PDB entry 6RGL | electron microscopy, 5.40 A resolution (low resolution: residue-level contacts below are approximate; hydrogen-bond / salt-bridge calls are withheld) | chains C and D of the 4 polymer chains in the assembly

== Chain C ==
Molecule: Afp3
Source organism: Serratia entomophila
Reference sequence: Q6HAD6 (Q6HAD6_9GAMM); residues 1-451 here = UniProt positions 1-451
Amino-acid sequence (451 residues; each row starts with the number of its first residue):
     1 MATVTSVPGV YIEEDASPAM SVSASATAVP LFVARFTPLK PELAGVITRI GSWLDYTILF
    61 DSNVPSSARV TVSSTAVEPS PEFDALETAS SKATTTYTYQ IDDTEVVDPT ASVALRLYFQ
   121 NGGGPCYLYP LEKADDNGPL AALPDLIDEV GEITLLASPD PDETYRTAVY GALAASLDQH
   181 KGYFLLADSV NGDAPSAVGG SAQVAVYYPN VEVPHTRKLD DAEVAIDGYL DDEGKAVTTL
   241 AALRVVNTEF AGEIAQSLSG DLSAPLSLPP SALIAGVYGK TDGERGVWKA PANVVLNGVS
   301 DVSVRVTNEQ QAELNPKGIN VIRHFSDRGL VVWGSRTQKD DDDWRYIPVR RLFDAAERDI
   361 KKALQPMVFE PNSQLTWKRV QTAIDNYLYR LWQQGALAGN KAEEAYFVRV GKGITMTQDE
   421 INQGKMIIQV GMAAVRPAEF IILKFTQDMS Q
Disordered / not traced: 1-3, 66-108, 217-263, 449-451

== Chain D ==
Molecule: Afp4
Source organism: Serratia entomophila
Reference sequence: Q6HAD5 (Q6HAD5_9GAMM); residue numbers follow UniProt; this construct covers 1-417
Amino-acid sequence (417 residues; each row starts with the number of its first residue):
     1 MTMVLPGVSY NETLLTQASN DDPVTMPLFI GYTPPDTAIP VTVMQPVSVG SLTQANSLFG
    61 QRGTLAYSLR HFFENGGLQC YVLPLGPGKG EPAARLQELI AALQTPQMLE TLLADDKTGL
   121 VLVPELSELN EVSSTSLSAE GVDAAEVDAD ALWYQGWQVL LTLCRQAPQR FALLELPEDP
   181 ASAVTLTQQS FSADQCQRGA AWWPRLETSY QDESSAPVVL SPLPAVAAAI QRSAHDNGVW
   241 KAPANIALAK TRRPTQSILT SQALLDNQGV SCNLIRSFVG KGVRLWGCRT LLNEENTAWR
   301 YIQIRLLVSS VEHYLSKLAR AYLFEPNTAP TWMKLKGQVW TWLRQQWLAG AFFGTVEDEA
   361 FSLSIGLDET MTEDDIRHGK MILQVRLALL APAEFIAISL TLDLRDGTAS AQTGGQS
Disordered / not traced: 1, 36-39, 133-147, 407-417

== How chain C and chain D interact ==
Pairs across the interface (23; chain C residue first):
  S21(C) with D374(D)
  V22(C) with D374(D)
  S23(C) with D374(D); H378(D)
  L54(C) with P106(D)
  T57(C) with P106(D)
  F119(C) with Q166(D)
  Q120(C) with Q158(D); T162(D)
  V295(C) with S190(D); F191(D); S192(D)
  L296(C) with S190(D)
  N297(C) with S192(D); Q195(D)
  G298(C) with Y154(D); Q158(D)
  V299(C) with Y154(D); Q189(D)
  S300(C) with Q189(D)
  S326(C) with Q268(D)
  D327(C) with Q268(D)
  L330(C) with S190(D)
Also at the interface, not in a pair above, chain C (21 interface residues in all): W53, K280, R328, G329, R390
Also at the interface, not in a pair above, chain D (17 interface residues in all): Q107, E110, D194, T372

== In short ==
The interface between chain C and chain D involves 21 residues on one side and 17 on the other.
Chain C is Afp3 and chain D is Afp4, both from Serratia entomophila; the structure, Cryo-EM structure of the
anti-feeding prophage (AFP) baseplate in contracted state, was determined by electron microscopy (same
publication as 6RBK, 6RBN, 6RAO, 6RAP and 6RC8).
